PDB entry 1W60 | X-ray diffraction, 3.15 A resolution | chain A

# Chain A
Protein: Proliferating cell nuclear antigen
Organism: Homo sapiens
Reference sequence: P12004 (PCNA_HUMAN); residues 1-261 here = UniProt positions 1-261
Chain sequence (261 residues; row label = number of the first residue in the row):
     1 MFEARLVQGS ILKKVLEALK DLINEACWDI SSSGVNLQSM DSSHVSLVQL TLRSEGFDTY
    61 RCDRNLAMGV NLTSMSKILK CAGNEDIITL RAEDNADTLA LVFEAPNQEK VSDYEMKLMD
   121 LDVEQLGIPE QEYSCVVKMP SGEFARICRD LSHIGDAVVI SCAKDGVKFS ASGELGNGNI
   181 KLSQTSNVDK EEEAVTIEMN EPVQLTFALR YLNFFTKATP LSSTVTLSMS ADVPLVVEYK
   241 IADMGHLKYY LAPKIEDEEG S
Not modelled in the structure: 256-261
From the paper describing this entry:
  - conformationally variable residues (order/disorder transition): I255 to S261

# Overview
The paper reports conformational variability at I255.
Chain A is Proliferating cell nuclear antigen (Homo sapiens); the structure, Native human pcna, was determined
by X-ray diffraction together with 1VYJ and 1VYM from the same study.
